6HWA - chains D and E of the 28 polymer chains in the assembly; structure by X-ray diffraction, 2.80 A resolution.

# Chain D
Molecule: Proteasome subunit alpha type-5
From: Saccharomyces cerevisiae S288c
Notes: EC 3.4.25.1
UniProtKB: P32379 (PSA5_YEAST); residues -7 to 252 here correspond to UniProt positions 1-260 (UniProt number = residue number + 8)
Chain sequence (260 residues; row label = number of the first residue in the row; numbers below 1 keep their minus sign (Met-7 is residue -7)):
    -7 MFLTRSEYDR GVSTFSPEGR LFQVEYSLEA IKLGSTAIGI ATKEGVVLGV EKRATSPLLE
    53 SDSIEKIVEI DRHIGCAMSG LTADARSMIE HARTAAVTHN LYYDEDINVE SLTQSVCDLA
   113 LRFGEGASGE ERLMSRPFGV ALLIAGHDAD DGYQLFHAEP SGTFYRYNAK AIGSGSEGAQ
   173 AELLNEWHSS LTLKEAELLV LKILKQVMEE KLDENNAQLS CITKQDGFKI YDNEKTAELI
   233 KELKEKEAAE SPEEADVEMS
Not modelled in the structure: -7 to 0, 118-124, 243-252

# Chain E
Molecule: Proteasome subunit alpha type-6
From: Saccharomyces cerevisiae S288c
Notes: EC 3.4.25.1
UniProtKB: P40302 (PSA6_YEAST); residues 0-233 here correspond to UniProt positions 1-234 (UniProt number = residue number + 1)
Chain sequence (234 residues; row label = number of the first residue in the row; numbering starts at 0):
     0 MFRNNYDGDT VTFSPTGRLF QVEYALEAIK QGSVTVGLRS NTHAVLVALK RNADELSSYQ
    60 KKIIKCDEHM GLSLAGLAPD ARVLSNYLRQ QCNYSSLVFN RKLAVERAGH LLCDKAQKNT
   120 QSYGGRPYGV GLLIIGYDKS GAHLLEFQPS GNVTELYGTA IGARSQGAKT YLERTLDTFI
   180 KIDGNPDELI KAGVEAISQS LRDESLTVDN LSIAIVGKDT PFTIYDGEAV AKYI
Not modelled in the structure: 0-2
Curated features (UniProtKB/Swiss-Prot):
  - modified residue: Ser13 (Phosphoserine)
  - cross-link: Lys190 (Glycyl lysine isopeptide (Lys-Gly) (interchain with G-Cter in ubiquitin))

# Chain D / chain E interface
Pairs across the interface - 44 pairs, chain D then chain E:
  Ser5(D) with Arg125(E)
  Thr6(D) with Gly7(E); Gln20(E)
  Phe7(D) with Gln20(E), hydrogen bond (backbone-side chain); Tyr23(E); Leu76(E), hydrophobic; Arg125(E); Pro126(E); Gly128(E)
  Ser8(D) with Tyr23(E)
  Pro9(D) with Tyr23(E), hydrophobic; Glu26(E)
  Glu10(D) with Glu26(E); Gln30(E)
  Gly11(D) with Tyr23(E); Ala27(E)
  Leu13(D) with Arg125(E)
  Gln106(D) with Arg81(E), hydrogen bond
  Asp110(D) with Arg81(E), salt bridge
  Leu113(D) with Pro78(E), hydrophobic; Asp79(E); Arg125(E)
  Glu117(D) with Tyr122(E)
  Ser153(D) with Pro78(E)
  Gly154(D) with Pro78(E)
  Thr155(D) with Gln59(E)
  Phe156(D) with Gln59(E)
  Tyr157(D) with Arg50(E); Ala52(E); Ser56(E); Ser57(E); Gln59(E)
  Arg158(D) with Ser56(E); Ser57(E), hydrogen bond (backbone-backbone)
  Tyr159(D) with Ala52(E); Asp53(E); Leu55(E); Ser56(E)
  Asn160(D) with Leu55(E), hydrogen bond (backbone-backbone)
  Ala161(D) with Leu55(E)
  Gln172(D) with Asp53(E), hydrogen bond; Leu55(E)
  Leu175(D) with Leu55(E)
  Leu176(D) with Leu55(E), hydrophobic
Interface residues without a listed pair, chain D (26 interface residues in all): Arg2, Gly3
Interface residues without a listed pair, chain E (26 interface residues in all): Asp6, Ala24, Asn51, Glu54, Gly123

# Overview
Chain D and chain E each contribute 26 residues to their interface; the contacts include 5 hydrogen bonds and
1 salt bridge. Polar pairs include Asp110(D)-Arg81(E), Phe7(D)-Gln20(E) and Gln106(D)-Arg81(E).
Chain D is Proteasome subunit alpha type-5 and chain E is Proteasome subunit alpha type-6, both from
Saccharomyces cerevisiae S288c; the structure, Yeast 20S proteasome in complex with 43, was determined by
X-ray diffraction together with 6HTB, 6HTC, 6HTD, 6HTP, 6HTR, 6HUB and 30 further entries from the same study.
